Entry 2VG0 (X-ray diffraction, 1.70 A resolution); this record covers chains A and B.

[Chain A (and B)]
Protein: Short-chain Z-isoprenyl diphosphate synthetase
From: Mycobacterium tuberculosis
Notes: EC 2.5.1.68; chain B of this document is another copy of the same molecule, construct and numbering; everything in this record applies to it too
UniProt: O53434 (ZFPP_MYCTU); residues 30-256 here = UniProt positions 30-256
Amino-acid sequence (227 residues; each row starts with the number of its first residue):
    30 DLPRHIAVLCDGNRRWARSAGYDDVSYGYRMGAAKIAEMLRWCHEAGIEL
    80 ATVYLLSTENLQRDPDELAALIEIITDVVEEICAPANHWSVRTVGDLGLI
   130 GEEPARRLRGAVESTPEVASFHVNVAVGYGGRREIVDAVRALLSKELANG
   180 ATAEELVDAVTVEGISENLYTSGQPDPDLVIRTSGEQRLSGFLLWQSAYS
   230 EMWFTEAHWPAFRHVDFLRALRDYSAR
Ligand contacts: geranyl diphosphate (GPP): Cys39, Asp40, Gly41, Asn42, Arg43, Arg44, Tyr58, Gly61, Ala62, Ile65, Tyr83, Leu84, Leu85, Asn89, Arg92, Leu100, Ile103, Ile104, Val107, Trp238
From the paper describing this entry:
  - binding site for geranyl diphosphate: Cys39, Arg43, Arg44, Ala62, Ile65, Leu84, Arg92, Ile104, Val107
  - specificity-determining residues: Leu84

[Chain A / chain B interface]
Contacting residue pairs (85):
  Arg161(A) with Asp205(B), salt bridge; Trp224(B), hydrogen bond (side chain-backbone); Gln225(B); Ala227(B); Tyr228(B)
  Arg162(A) with Val191(B)
  Ile164(A) with Trp224(B), hydrophobic
  Val165(A) with Val189(B); Thr190(B); Val191(B); Ile194(B), hydrophobic
  Val168(A) with Val168(B), hydrophobic; Val189(B), hydrophobic
  Arg169(A) with Val186(B); Asp187(B), salt bridge; Val189(B)
  Leu172(A) with Leu185(B); Val186(B)
  Ser173(A) with Val186(B)
  Leu176(A) with Ala182(B), hydrophobic; Glu183(B); Val186(B), hydrophobic
  Ala182(A) with Leu176(B), hydrophobic; Ala182(B); Leu185(B)
  Glu183(A) with Leu176(B)
  Leu185(A) with Leu172(B); Ala182(B)
  Val186(A) with Arg169(B); Leu172(B); Ser173(B); Leu176(B), hydrophobic
  Asp187(A) with Arg169(B), hydrogen bond (backbone-side chain)
  Val189(A) with Val165(B); Val168(B), hydrophobic; Arg169(B), hydrogen bond (backbone-side chain)
  Thr190(A) with Val165(B); Arg169(B)
  Val191(A) with Arg162(B); Val165(B)
  Ile194(A) with Val165(B), hydrophobic
  Asp205(A) with Arg161(B), salt bridge
  Gln216(A) with Ser229(B); Glu230(B); Met231(B), hydrogen bond (backbone-backbone); Phe233(B); Arg256(B), hydrogen bond
  Arg217(A) with Tyr228(B), hydrogen bond (side chain-backbone); Ser229(B); Glu230(B), salt bridge; Met231(B)
  Leu218(A) with Ser226(B); Ala227(B); Ser229(B), hydrogen bond (backbone-backbone); Met231(B), hydrophobic
  Ser219(A) with Ala227(B), hydrogen bond (backbone-backbone); Tyr228(B)
  Gly220(A) with Ala227(B), hydrogen bond (backbone-backbone)
  Leu223(A) with Leu223(B); Ala227(B), hydrophobic
  Trp224(A) with Arg161(B), hydrogen bond (backbone-side chain); Ile164(B), hydrophobic
  Gln225(A) with Arg161(B), hydrogen bond (backbone-side chain)
  Ser226(A) with Leu218(B)
  Ala227(A) with Arg161(B); Leu218(B); Ser219(B), hydrogen bond (backbone-backbone); Gly220(B), hydrogen bond (backbone-backbone); Leu223(B), hydrophobic
  Tyr228(A) with Glu88(B); Arg217(B), hydrogen bond (backbone-side chain); Leu218(B); Ser219(B); Gly220(B)
  Ser229(A) with Gln216(B); Arg217(B); Leu218(B), hydrogen bond (backbone-backbone)
  Glu230(A) with Gln216(B); Arg217(B)
  Met231(A) with Gln216(B), hydrogen bond (backbone-backbone); Leu218(B), hydrophobic
  Phe233(A) with Gln216(B); Met231(B), hydrophobic; Phe233(B), hydrophobic
  Arg256(A) with Gln216(B), hydrogen bond
Other interface residues (no listed pair), chain A (37 interface residues in all): Thr181, Trp232
Other interface residues (no listed pair), chain B (39 interface residues in all): Thr181, Ser195, Trp232

[In short]
The interface between chain A and chain B involves 37 residues on one side and 39 on the other; the contacts
include 17 hydrogen bonds and 4 salt bridges. Polar contacts include Arg161(A)-Asp205(B), Arg169(A)-Asp187(B)
and Arg217(A)-Glu230(B). From the paper: a binding site for geranyl diphosphate at Cys39(A), Arg43(A) and
Arg44(A) among others; the specificity determinant Leu84(A).
Chain A and chain B are both Short-chain Z-isoprenyl diphosphate synthetase (Mycobacterium tuberculosis); the
structure, Rv1086 citronellyl pyrophosphate complex, was determined by X-ray diffraction together with 2VG3,
2VG4, 2VFW, 2VG1 and 2VG2 from the same study.
